PDB entry 4QWU | X-ray diffraction, 3.00 A resolution | chains S and T of the 28 polymer chains in the assembly

== Chain S ==
Molecule: Proteasome subunit alpha type-6
Organism: Saccharomyces cerevisiae
Notes: EC 3.4.25.1
Reference sequence: P40302 (PSA6_YEAST); residues 0-233 here correspond to UniProt positions 1-234 (UniProt number = residue number + 1)
Sequence (234 residues; each row starts with the number of its first residue; numbering starts at 0):
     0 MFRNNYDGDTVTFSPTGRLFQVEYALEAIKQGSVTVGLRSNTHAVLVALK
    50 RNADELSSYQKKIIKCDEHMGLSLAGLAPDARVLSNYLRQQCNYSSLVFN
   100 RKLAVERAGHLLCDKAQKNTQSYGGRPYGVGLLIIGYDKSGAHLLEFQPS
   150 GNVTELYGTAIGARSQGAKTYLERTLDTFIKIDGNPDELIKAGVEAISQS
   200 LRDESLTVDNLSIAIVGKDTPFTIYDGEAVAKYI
Unresolved in the structure: 0-2
Swiss-Prot annotation at these positions:
  - modified residue: Ser13 (Phosphoserine)
  - cross-link: Lys190 (Glycyl lysine isopeptide (Lys-Gly) (interchain with G-Cter in ubiquitin))

== Chain T ==
Molecule: Probable proteasome subunit alpha type-7
Organism: Saccharomyces cerevisiae
Notes: EC 3.4.25.1
Reference sequence: P21242 (PSA7_YEAST); residues -3 to 284 here correspond to UniProt positions 1-288 (UniProt number = residue number + 4)
Sequence (288 residues; row label = number of the first residue in the row; numbers below 1 keep their minus sign (Met-3 is residue -3)):
    -3 MTSIGTGYDLSNSVFSPDGRNFQVEYAVKAVENGTTSIGIKCNDGVVFAV
    47 EKLITSKLLVPQKNVKIQVVDRHIGCVYSGLIPDGRHLVNRGREEAASFK
    97 KLYKTPIPIPAFADRLGQYVQAHTLYNSVRPFGVSTIFGGVDKNGAHLYM
   147 LEPSGSYWGYKGAATGKGRQSAKAELEKLVDHHPEGLSAREAVKQAAKII
   197 YLAHEDNKEKDFELEISWCSLSETNGLHKFVKGDLLQEAIDFAQKEINGD
   247 DDEDEDDSDNVMSSDDENAPVATNANATTDQEGDIHLE
Unresolved in the structure: -3 to 1, 245-284
Swiss-Prot annotation at these positions:
  - modified residue: Thr-2 (N-acetylthreonine)

== How chain S and chain T interact ==
Contacting residue pairs - 63 pairs, chain S then chain T:
  Asn4(S) - Leu6(T)
  Tyr5(S) - Asp5(T)  hydrogen bond
  Tyr5(S) - Leu6(T)  hydrophobic
  Thr9(S) - Arg126(T)
  Val10(S) - Gln19(T)
  Val10(S) - Asn123(T)
  Val10(S) - Ser124(T)
  Val10(S) - Val125(T)
  Val10(S) - Arg126(T)
  Thr11(S) - Leu6(T)
  Thr11(S) - Gln19(T)
  Phe12(S) - Gln19(T)  hydrogen bond (backbone-side chain)
  Phe12(S) - Tyr22(T)  hydrophobic
  Phe12(S) - Ala23(T)  hydrophobic
  Phe12(S) - Leu77(T)  hydrophobic
  Phe12(S) - Arg126(T)
  Phe12(S) - Pro127(T)
  Ser13(S) - Tyr22(T)
  Pro14(S) - Tyr22(T)  hydrophobic
  Pro14(S) - Lys25(T)
  Thr15(S) - Lys25(T)
  Gly16(S) - Tyr22(T)
  Gly16(S) - Lys25(T)
  Gly16(S) - Ala26(T)
  Leu18(S) - Leu77(T)  hydrophobic
  Leu18(S) - Arg126(T)
  His109(S) - Arg82(T)
  Cys112(S) - Arg82(T)
  Asp113(S) - Arg82(T)  salt bridge
  Asp113(S) - Asn86(T)
  Gln116(S) - Pro79(T)
  Gln116(S) - Asp80(T)
  Gln116(S) - His83(T)  hydrogen bond
  Gln116(S) - Arg126(T)
  Thr119(S) - Arg126(T)  hydrogen bond (backbone-side chain)
  Gln120(S) - His119(T)
  Gln120(S) - Val125(T)
  Gln120(S) - Arg126(T)  hydrogen bond (backbone-backbone)
  Gln120(S) - Phe128(T)
  Ser121(S) - Ser124(T)
  Tyr122(S) - Ser124(T)  hydrogen bond (backbone-backbone)
  Ser149(S) - Pro79(T)
  Gly150(S) - Pro79(T)
  Asn151(S) - Ile78(T)
  Asn151(S) - Pro79(T)
  Thr153(S) - Leu55(T)
  Thr153(S) - Asn60(T)
  Glu154(S) - Val56(T)
  Glu154(S) - Lys59(T)
  Glu154(S) - Asn60(T)  hydrogen bond (backbone-side chain)
  Leu155(S) - Leu54(T)
  Leu155(S) - Leu55(T)
  Leu155(S) - Val56(T)
  Tyr156(S) - Leu54(T)  hydrogen bond (backbone-backbone)
  Tyr156(S) - Leu55(T)
  Tyr156(S) - Val56(T)
  Tyr156(S) - Pro57(T)
  Gly157(S) - Leu54(T)
  Lys168(S) - Leu54(T)
  Leu171(S) - Leu54(T)
  Glu172(S) - Ser52(T)  hydrogen bond
  Glu172(S) - Lys53(T)  hydrogen bond (side chain-backbone)
  Leu175(S) - Lys53(T)
Other interface residues (no listed pair), chain S (36 interface residues in all): Arg38, Glu105, Lys117, Val152, Phe178
Other interface residues (no listed pair), chain T (30 interface residues in all): Gly129

== Summary ==
The interface between chain S and chain T involves 36 residues on one side and 30 on the other, with 10
hydrogen bonds and 1 salt bridge. Polar contacts include Asp113(S)-Arg82(T), Tyr5(S)-Asp5(T) and
Phe12(S)-Gln19(T).
Chain S is Proteasome subunit alpha type-6 and chain T is Probable proteasome subunit alpha type-7, both from
Saccharomyces cerevisiae; the structure, yCP beta5-C52F mutant in complex with bortezomib, was determined by
X-ray diffraction together with 4QUX, 4QUY, 4QV0, 4QV1, 4QV3, 4QV4 and 42 further entries from the same study.
